4HX1 - chains A and B of the 3 polymer chains in the assembly; structure by X-ray diffraction, 1.80 A resolution.

[Chain A]
Name: MHC class I antigen
Organism: Homo sapiens
UniProt: Q1ELT0 (Q1ELT0_HUMAN); residues 1-274 here correspond to UniProt positions 25-298 (UniProt number = residue number + 24)
Sequence (274 residues; each row starts with the number of its first residue):
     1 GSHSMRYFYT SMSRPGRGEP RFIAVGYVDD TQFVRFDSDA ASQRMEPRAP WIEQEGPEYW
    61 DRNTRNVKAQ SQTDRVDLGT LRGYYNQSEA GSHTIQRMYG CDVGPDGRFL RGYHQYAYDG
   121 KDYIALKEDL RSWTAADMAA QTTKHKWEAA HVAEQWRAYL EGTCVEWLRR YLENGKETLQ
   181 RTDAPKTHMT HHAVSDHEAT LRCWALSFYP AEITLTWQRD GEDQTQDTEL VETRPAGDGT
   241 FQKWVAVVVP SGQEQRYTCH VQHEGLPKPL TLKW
Disulfide bonds: C101-C164, C203-C259
Construct notes: conflict K273 (Arg297 in Q1ELT0)

[Chain B]
Name: Beta-2-microglobulin
Organism: Homo sapiens
UniProt: P61769 (B2MG_HUMAN); residues 2-100 here correspond to UniProt positions 21-119 (UniProt number = residue number + 19)
Sequence (99 residues; each row starts with the number of its first residue):
     2 IQRTPKIQVY SRHPAENGKS NFLNCYVSGF HPSDIEVDLL KNGERIEKVE HSDLSFSKDW
    62 SFYLLYYTEF TPTEKDEYAC RVNHVTLSQP KIVKWDRDM
Disulfide bonds: C26-C81
Curated features (UniProtKB/Swiss-Prot):
  - modified residue: Q3 (Pyrrolidone carboxylic acid)
  - glycosylation: I2 (N-linked (Glc) (glycation) isoleucine), K20 (N-linked (Glc) (glycation) lysine), K42 (N-linked (Glc) (glycation) lysine), K49 (N-linked (Glc) (glycation) lysine), K59 (N-linked (Glc) (glycation) lysine), K92 (N-linked (Glc) (glycation) lysine), K95 (N-linked (Glc) (glycation) lysine)

[Interface between chain A and chain B]
Residue-residue contacts - 51 pairs, chain A then chain B:
  F8(A) with S56(B); F57(B), hydrophobic
  Y9(A) with F57(B)
  T10(A) with F57(B); F63(B)
  M12(A) with S34(B), hydrogen bond; D35(B)
  I23(A) with L55(B)
  V25(A) with D54(B); L55(B); S56(B)
  Y27(A) with S56(B); Y64(B), hydrogen bond
  Q32(A) with D54(B), hydrogen bond
  R35(A) with D54(B), salt bridge
  R48(A) with D54(B), salt bridge
  Q96(A) with H32(B), hydrogen bond; F57(B); W61(B), hydrogen bond (side chain-backbone); F63(B)
  R97(A) with F57(B)
  Q115(A) with W61(B)
  Y116(A) with W61(B)
  A117(A) with W61(B), hydrophobic
  D119(A) with I2(B); H32(B)
  G120(A) with R4(B); H32(B)
  K121(A) with I2(B)
  D122(A) with W61(B), hydrogen bond
  H192(A) with D99(B), salt bridge
  R202(A) with D99(B), hydrogen bond (side chain-backbone); M100(B)
  W204(A) with D99(B); M100(B)
  L206(A) with P15(B), hydrophobic
  V231(A) with Q9(B)
  E232(A) with Q9(B), hydrogen bond (backbone-side chain)
  R234(A) with Q9(B), hydrogen bond; Y11(B); M100(B), hydrogen bond (side chain-backbone)
  P235(A) with Y11(B), hydrogen bond (backbone-side chain); Y27(B)
  A236(A) with R13(B), hydrogen bond (backbone-side chain); N25(B), hydrogen bond (backbone-side chain)
  G237(A) with R13(B), hydrogen bond (backbone-side chain); L66(B)
  Q242(A) with Y11(B); S12(B), hydrogen bond (side chain-backbone); R13(B), hydrogen bond (side chain-backbone)
  W244(A) with M100(B), hydrogen bond (side chain-backbone)
Interface residues without a listed pair, chain A (35 interface residues in all): T94, M98, T233, D238
Interface residues without a listed pair, chain B (26 interface residues in all): P33, K59, D60, R98

[Overview]
The interface between chain A and chain B involves 35 residues on one side and 26 on the other; the contacts
include 17 hydrogen bonds and 3 salt bridges. Polar contacts include R35(A)-D54(B), R48(A)-D54(B) and
H192(A)-D99(B).
Here chain A is MHC class I antigen and chain B is Beta-2-microglobulin, both from Homo sapiens. Entry 4HX1
(Structure of HLA-A68 complexed with a tumor antigen derived peptide) was determined by X-ray diffraction
together with 4HWZ and 4I48 from the same study.
